PDB entry 4GU1 | X-ray diffraction, 2.94 A resolution | chain A

Chain A:
Name: Lysine-specific histone demethylase 1B
Source organism: Homo sapiens
Notes: EC 1.-.-.-
Reference sequence: Q8NB78 (KDM1B_HUMAN); numbering as in UniProt (aligned over 51-822)
Amino-acid sequence (784 residues; numbered 39 to 822; the number before each row is that of its first residue):
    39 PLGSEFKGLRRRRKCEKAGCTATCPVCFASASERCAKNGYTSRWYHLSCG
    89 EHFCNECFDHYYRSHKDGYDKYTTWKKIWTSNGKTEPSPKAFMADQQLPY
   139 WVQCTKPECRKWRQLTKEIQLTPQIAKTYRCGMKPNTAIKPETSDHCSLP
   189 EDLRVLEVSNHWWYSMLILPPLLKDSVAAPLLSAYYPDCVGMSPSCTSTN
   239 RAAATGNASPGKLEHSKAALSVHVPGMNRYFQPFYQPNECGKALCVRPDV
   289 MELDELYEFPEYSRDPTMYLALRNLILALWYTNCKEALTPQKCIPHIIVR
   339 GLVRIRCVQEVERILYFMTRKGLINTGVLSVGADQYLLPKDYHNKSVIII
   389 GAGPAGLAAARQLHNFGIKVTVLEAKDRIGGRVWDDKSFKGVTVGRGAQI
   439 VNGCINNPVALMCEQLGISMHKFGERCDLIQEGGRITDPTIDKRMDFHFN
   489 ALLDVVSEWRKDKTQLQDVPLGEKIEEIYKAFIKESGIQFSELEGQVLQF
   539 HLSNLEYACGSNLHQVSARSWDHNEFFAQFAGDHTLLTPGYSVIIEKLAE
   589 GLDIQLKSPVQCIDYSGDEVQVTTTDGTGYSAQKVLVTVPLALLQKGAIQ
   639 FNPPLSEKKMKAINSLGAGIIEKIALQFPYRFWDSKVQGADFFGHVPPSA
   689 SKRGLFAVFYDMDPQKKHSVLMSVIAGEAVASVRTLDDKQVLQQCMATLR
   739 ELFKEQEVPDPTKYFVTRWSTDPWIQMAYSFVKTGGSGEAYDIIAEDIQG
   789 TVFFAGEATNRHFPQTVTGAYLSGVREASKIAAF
Disordered / not traced: 173-180, 235-263, 822
Sequence notes: expression tag (39-50)
Swiss-Prot annotation at these positions:
  - zinc finger: Asp133 to Val193 (CW-type)
  - region: Tyr273 to Asp292 (GLYR1-binding), Ile438 to Leu467 (Histone H3-binding), Phe487 to Arg498 (Histone H3-binding), Phe538 to His572 (Histone H3-binding), Phe564 to Ala566 (GLYR1-binding), Asn798 to Arg814 (GLYR1-binding)
  - binding site (Zn(2+)): Cys53, Cys58, Cys65, Cys73, His84, His90, Cys92, Cys95, Cys142, Cys147, Cys169, Cys185
  - binding site (FAD): Lys383 to Val439, Val598, Glu795, Gln803 to Val805
  - modified residue: Ser247 (Phosphoserine)
  - mutagenesis: Arg51 to Lys52 (Reduced demethylase activity), Cys53 (C53A: Loss of demethylase activity), Trp82 (W82A: Loss of demethylase activity), His84 (H84A: Loss of demethylase activity. Defective in the binding of FAD), His90 (H90A: Loss of demethylase activity. Defective in the binding of FAD), Arg101 (R101A: Reduced demethylase activity), His103 (H103D: No effect on DNA or nucleosome binding), Lys104 (K104E: No effect on DNA or nucleosome binding), Lys109 (K109E: No effect on DNA or nucleosome binding), Lys114 to Lys115 (Reduced demethylase activity), Lys114 (K114E: No effect on DNA or nucleosome binding), Lys115 (K115E: No effect on DNA or nucleosome binding), 20 further mutagenesis entries in UniProt
Bound ions: Zn2+ site 1: Cys53, Cys58, His84, His90; Zn2+ site 2: Cys65, Cys73, Cys92, Cys95; Zn2+ site 3: Cys142, Cys147, Cys169, Cys185; Na+: Tyr603, Gly605
Residues lining bound ligands: FAD (flavin-adenine dinucleotide): Ile388, Gly389, Ala390, Gly391, Pro392, Ala393, Gly394, Leu411, Glu412, Ala413, Lys414, Gly418, Gly419, Arg420, Val421, Arg434, Gly435, Ala436, Gln437, Ile438, Tyr579, Ser596, Pro597, Val598, Thr626, Val627, Pro628, Leu631, Ile637, Ile659, Lys661, Trp757, Trp762, Ile763, Met765, Ala766, Tyr767, Gly794, Glu795, Gln803, Thr804, Val805, Thr806, Ala808
Reported in the primary citation:
  - catalytic residues: Lys661
  - binding site for flavin-adenine dinucleotide: Gln803
  - contacts within the chain: Ala74-Gly77 (hydrogen bond), Ala546-Gln803 (hydrogen bond), Ser768-Gln803 (hydrogen bond)
  - mutagenesis - Y273G/Q274S/P275G/N276S/E277G/C278S: decreased catalytic activity

Summary:
Chain A binds flavin-adenine dinucleotide. Cys53, Cys58, His84 and His90 form the Zn2+ site 1. Cys65, Cys73,
Cys92 and Cys95 coordinate Zn2+ site 2. UniProt lists 12 Zn2+-binding residues, 7 FAD-binding residues and 44
mutagenesis sites. The paper reports the catalytic residue Lys661; Y273G/Q274S/P275G/N276S/E277G/C278S reduce
catalytic activity.
Chain A is Lysine-specific histone demethylase 1B (Homo sapiens); the structure, Crystal structure of LSD2,
was determined by X-ray diffraction together with 4GUR, 4GUS, 4GUT and 4GUU from the same study.
